Entry 3WR1 (X-ray diffraction, 3.50 A resolution); this record covers chains A and B.

== Chain A ==
Molecule: Hemoglobin subunit alpha-A
From: Phalacrocorax carbo
Reference sequence: P10780 (HBA_PHACA); numbering as in UniProt (aligned over 1-141)
Chain sequence (141 residues; each row starts with the number of its first residue):
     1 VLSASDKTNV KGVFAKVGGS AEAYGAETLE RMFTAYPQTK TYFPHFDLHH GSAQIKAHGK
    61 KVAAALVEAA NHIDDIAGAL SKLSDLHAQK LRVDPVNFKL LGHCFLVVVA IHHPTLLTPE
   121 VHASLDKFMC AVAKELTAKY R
Swiss-Prot annotation at these positions:
  - binding site (O2): His58
  - binding site (heme b): His87
Bound ions: heme Fe near His87 (its only coordinating residue here)
Residues lining bound ligands: heme (HEM): Thr39, Tyr42, Phe43, His45, Phe46, His58, Lys61, Val62, Ala65, Leu66, Leu83, Leu86, His87, Leu91, Val93, Asn97, Phe98, Leu101, Met129, Val132, Leu136

== Chain B ==
Molecule: Hemoglobin subunit beta
From: Phalacrocorax carbo
Reference sequence: P10782 (HBB_PHACA); numbering as in UniProt (aligned over 1-146)
Chain sequence (146 residues; row label = number of the first residue in the row):
     1 VHWTAEEKQL ITGLWGKVNV AECGAEALAR LLIVYPWTQR FFASFGNLSS ATAITGNPMV
    61 RAHGKKVLTS FGEAVKNLDN IKATFAQLSE LHCDKLHVDP ENFRLLGDIL IIVLAAHFAK
   121 DFTPECQAAW QKLVGAVAHA LARKYH
Swiss-Prot annotation at these positions:
  - binding site (heme b): His63, His92
Bound ions: heme Fe near His92 (its only coordinating residue here)
Residues lining bound ligands: heme (HEM): Leu31, Thr38, Phe41, Phe42, Ser44, Phe45, His63, Lys66, Val67, Ser70, Phe71, Phe85, Leu88, Leu91, His92, Leu96, Val98, Asn102, Phe103, Leu106, Val137, Leu141

== Chain A / chain B interface ==
Pairs across the interface (35):
  Arg31(A) - Phe122(B)  hydrogen bond (side chain-backbone)
  Arg31(A) - Thr123(B)
  Arg31(A) - Pro124(B)
  Arg31(A) - Gln127(B)  hydrogen bond
  Thr34(A) - Pro124(B)
  Thr34(A) - Glu125(B)
  Thr34(A) - Ala128(B)
  Ala35(A) - Gln127(B)
  Ala35(A) - Ala128(B)  hydrophobic
  Ala35(A) - Gln131(B)
  Tyr36(A) - Gln131(B)  hydrogen bond
  Leu100(A) - Arg104(B)
  His103(A) - Asp108(B)  hydrogen bond (side chain-backbone)
  His103(A) - Ile111(B)
  His103(A) - Gln131(B)
  Cys104(A) - Gln127(B)
  Val107(A) - Ala115(B)  hydrophobic
  Val107(A) - Gln127(B)
  Ala110(A) - Ile112(B)  hydrophobic
  Ala110(A) - Ala116(B)
  Ile111(A) - Ala115(B)
  Ile111(A) - Ala119(B)
  Ile111(A) - Lys120(B)
  Ile111(A) - Phe122(B)
  Pro114(A) - Ala116(B)
  Leu117(A) - Arg30(B)  hydrogen bond (backbone-side chain)
  Thr118(A) - Arg30(B)
  Pro119(A) - Arg30(B)
  Glu120(A) - Ala51(B)
  His122(A) - Arg30(B)
  His122(A) - Val34(B)
  His122(A) - Ile109(B)
  His122(A) - Ile112(B)
  Ala123(A) - Val34(B)
  Asp126(A) - Tyr35(B)
Also at the interface, not in a pair above, chain A (21 interface residues in all): Lys99, Leu106, His112
Also at the interface, not in a pair above, chain B (21 interface residues in all): Ile33

== Overview ==
The chain A/chain B interface involves 21 residues from each chain, with 5 hydrogen bonds. Polar pairs include
Arg31(A)-Phe122(B), Arg31(A)-Gln127(B) and Tyr36(A)-Gln131(B). Chain A binds heme. Ligands of chain B: heme.
Here chain A is Hemoglobin subunit alpha-A and chain B is Hemoglobin subunit beta, both from Phalacrocorax
carbo. Entry 3WR1 (Crystal structure of Cormorant (Phalacrocorax carbo) hemoglobin) was determined by X-ray
diffraction.
